PDB entry 1SL0 | X-ray diffraction, 3.20 A resolution | chains P and A of the 4 polymer chains in the assembly

== Chain P ==
Molecule: 21-nt DNA strand
Sequence (21 nucleotides; row label = number of the first residue in the row):
     1 CGAAAACGACGGCCAGTGCCX
Unresolved in the structure: 1-10
Modified residues: 2DT (3'-deoxythymidine-5'-monophosphate) at position 21

== Chain A ==
Name: DNA polymerase
Source organism: Enterobacteria phage T7
Notes: EC 2.7.7.7; engineered mutation(s): DEL(118-123)
Reference sequence: P00581 (DPOL_BPT7); residue numbers follow UniProt; this construct covers 1-117, 124-704
Sequence (698 residues; row label = number of the first residue in the row; note: 6 numbers in that range are skipped by the numbering (no residue carries them; nothing is unmodelled there)):
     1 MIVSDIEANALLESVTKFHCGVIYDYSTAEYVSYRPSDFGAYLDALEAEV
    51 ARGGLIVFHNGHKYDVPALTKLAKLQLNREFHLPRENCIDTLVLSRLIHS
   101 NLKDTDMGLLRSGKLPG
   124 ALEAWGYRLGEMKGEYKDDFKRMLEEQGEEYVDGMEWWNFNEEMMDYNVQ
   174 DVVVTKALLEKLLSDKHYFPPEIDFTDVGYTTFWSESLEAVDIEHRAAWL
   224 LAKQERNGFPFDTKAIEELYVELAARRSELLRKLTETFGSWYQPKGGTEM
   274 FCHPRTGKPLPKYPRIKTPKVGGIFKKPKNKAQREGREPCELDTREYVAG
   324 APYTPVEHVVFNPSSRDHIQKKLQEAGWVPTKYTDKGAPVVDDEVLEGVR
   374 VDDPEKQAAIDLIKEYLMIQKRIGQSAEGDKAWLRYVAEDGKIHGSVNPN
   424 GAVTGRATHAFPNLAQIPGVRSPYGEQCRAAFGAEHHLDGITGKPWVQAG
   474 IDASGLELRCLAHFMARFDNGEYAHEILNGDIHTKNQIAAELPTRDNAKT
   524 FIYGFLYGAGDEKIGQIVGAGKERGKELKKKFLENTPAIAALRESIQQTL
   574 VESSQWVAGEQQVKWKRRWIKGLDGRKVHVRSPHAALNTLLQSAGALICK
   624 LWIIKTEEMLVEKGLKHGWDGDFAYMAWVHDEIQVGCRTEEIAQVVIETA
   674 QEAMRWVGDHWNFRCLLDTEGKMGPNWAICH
Unresolved in the structure: 293, 296-315, 323, 529-535, 576-586
Metal / ion sites: Mg2+ near Asp5 (its only coordinating residue here)
Small-molecule neighbours: 2',3'-dideoxyadenosine-5'-triphosphate (DAD): His506, Arg518, Lys522, Tyr526
Swiss-Prot annotation at these positions:
  - binding site (Mg(2+)): Asp5, Glu7, Asp174, Asp475, Ala476, Asp654
  - binding site (substrate): His506, Arg518, Lys522, Tyr526

== Interface between chain P and chain A ==
Contacting residue pairs - 23 pairs, chain P then chain A:
  DG16(P) with Thr357(A), hydrogen bond to the phosphate; Lys359(A), phosphate contact
  DT17(P) with Val363(A), phosphate contact; Val364(A), hydrogen bond to the phosphate; Asp365(A), phosphate contact
  DG18(P) with Asp365(A), phosphate contact; Asp366(A), hydrogen bond to the phosphate; Lys394(A), sugar contact; Gln439(A), base contact
  DC19(P) with Lys394(A), hydrogen bond to the sugar; Gln439(A), hydrogen bond to the base; Pro441(A), phosphate contact
  DC20(P) with Ala438(A), sugar contact; Gln439(A), sugar contact; Ile440(A), phosphate contact; Pro441(A), phosphate contact; Gly442(A), hydrogen bond to the phosphate; Ser445(A), hydrogen bond to the phosphate; Arg452(A), phosphate contact
  2DT_21(P) with Arg429(A), base contact; Arg452(A), salt bridge to the phosphate; His653(A), sugar contact; Asp654(A), sugar contact
Also at the interface, not in a pair above, chain P (8 interface residues in all): DC13, DC14
Also at the interface, not in a pair above, chain A (25 interface residues in all): Arg111, Gly113, Lys114, Ala361, Pro362, Arg395, Val652, Glu655

== In short ==
8 residues of chain P face 25 of chain A across their interface; the contacts include 7 hydrogen bonds and 1
salt bridge. Polar pairs include DC19(P)-Gln439(A), DC19(P)-Lys394(A) and DG16(P)-Thr357(A). Chain A binds
2',3'-dideoxyadenosine-5'-triphosphate.
Chain P is a 21-nt DNA strand and chain A is DNA polymerase (Enterobacteria phage T7); the structure, Ternary
3' complex of T7 DNA polymerase with a DNA primer/template containing a disordered cis-syn thymine ..., was
determined by X-ray diffraction together with 1SKS, 1SKW, 1SL1 and 1SL2 from the same study.
